Entry 3KWQ (X-ray diffraction, 3.50 A resolution); this record covers chains C and J of the 10 polymer chains in the assembly.

# Chain C
Molecule: Histone H2A
From: Xenopus laevis
Reference sequence: Q6AZJ8 (Q6AZJ8_XENLA); residues 14-119 here correspond to UniProt positions 15-120 (UniProt number = residue number + 1)
Amino-acid sequence (107 residues; row label = number of the first residue in the row; note: 800 numbers in that range are skipped by the numbering (no residue carries them; nothing is unmodelled there)):
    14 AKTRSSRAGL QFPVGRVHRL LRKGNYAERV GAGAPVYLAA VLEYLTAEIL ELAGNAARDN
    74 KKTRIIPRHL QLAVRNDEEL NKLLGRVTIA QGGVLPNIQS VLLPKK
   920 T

# Chain J
Molecule: 146-nt DNA strand
Sequence (146 nucleotides; numbered 147 to 292; the number before each row is that of its first residue):
   147 ATCAATATCC ACCTGCAGAT TCTACCAAAA GTGTATTTGG AAACTGCTCC ATCAAAAGGC
   207 ATGTTCAGCG GAATTCCGCT GAACATGCCT TTTGATGGAG CAGTTTCCAA ATACACTTTT
   267 GGTAGAATCT GCAGGTGGAT ATTGAT

# How chain C and chain J interact
Pairs across the interface (14; chain C residue first):
  Arg29(C) - DG267(J)  phosphate contact
  Arg29(C) - DG268(J)  salt bridge to the phosphate
  Arg35(C) - DT258(J)  salt bridge to the phosphate
  Glu41(C) - DT258(J)  phosphate contact
  Arg42(C) - DA257(J)  phosphate contact
  Arg42(C) - DT258(J)  phosphate contact
  Val43(C) - DT258(J)  phosphate contact
  Gly44(C) - DA257(J)  phosphate contact
  Ala45(C) - DA257(J)  hydrogen bond to the phosphate
  Lys75(C) - DC278(J)  phosphate contact
  Thr76(C) - DG277(J)  sugar contact
  Thr76(C) - DC278(J)  hydrogen bond to the phosphate
  Arg77(C) - DG277(J)  hydrogen bond to the sugar
  Arg77(C) - DC278(J)  hydrogen bond to the phosphate
Other interface residues (no listed pair), chain C (11 interface residues in all): Lys74
Other interface residues (no listed pair), chain J (7 interface residues in all): DA279

# Overview
11 residues of chain C and 7 residues of chain J are in contact; the contacts include 4 hydrogen bonds and 2
salt bridges. Polar contacts include Arg77(C)-DG277(J), Ala45(C)-DA257(J) and Thr76(C)-DC278(J).
Here chain C is Histone H2A (Xenopus laevis) and chain J is a 146-nt DNA strand. Entry 3KWQ (Structural
characterization of H3K56Q nucleosomes and nucleosomal arrays) was determined by X-ray diffraction (same
publication as 3KXB).
